6N5E - chains A and D of the 3 polymer chains in the assembly; structure by X-ray diffraction, 3.00 A resolution.

[Chain A]
Molecule: Hemagglutinin
Organism: Influenza A virus
Reference sequence: P03437 (HEMA_I68A0); residues 37-318 here correspond to UniProt positions 53-334 (UniProt number = residue number + 16)
Sequence (282 residues; row label = number of the first residue in the row):
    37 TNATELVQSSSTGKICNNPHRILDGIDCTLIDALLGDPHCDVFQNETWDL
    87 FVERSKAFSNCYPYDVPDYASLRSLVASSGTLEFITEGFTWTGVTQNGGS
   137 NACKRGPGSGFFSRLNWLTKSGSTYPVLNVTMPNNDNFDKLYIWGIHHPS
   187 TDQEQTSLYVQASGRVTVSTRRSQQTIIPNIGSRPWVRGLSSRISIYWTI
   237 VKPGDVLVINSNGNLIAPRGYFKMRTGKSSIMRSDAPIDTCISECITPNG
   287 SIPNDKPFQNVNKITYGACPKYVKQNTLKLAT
Disulfide bonds: Cys52-Cys277, Cys64-Cys76
Covalently attached groups: N-acetylglucosamine (NAG) linked to Asn81, Asn165
Sequence notes: conflict Asp188 (Asn204 in P03437)
Swiss-Prot annotation at these positions:
  - glycosylation (N-linked (GlcNAc...) asparagine): Asn38, Asn81, Asn165, Asn285

[Chain D]
Molecule: FL-1066 light chain
Organism: Mus musculus
Sequence (217 residues; row label = number of the first residue in the row; numbers below 1 keep their minus sign (Ala-1 is residue -1)):
    -1 ASQAVVTQESALTTSPGETVTLTCRSSTGAVTTSNYANWVQEKPDHLFTG
    49 LIGGTNNRAPGVPARFSGSLIGDKAALTITGAQTEDEAIYFCALWFSNHW
    99 VFGGGTKLTVLGQPKGAPSVTLFPPSSEELQANKATLVCLISDFYPGAVT
   149 VAWKADSSPVKAGVETTTPSKQSNNKYAASSYLSLTPEQWKSHRSYSCQV
   199 THEGSTVEKTVAPTECS
Not modelled in the structure: -1 to 0, 212-215
Disulfide bonds: Cys22-Cys90, Cys137-Cys196

[Interface between chain A and chain D]
Pairs across the interface - 7 pairs, chain A then chain D:
  Ser219(A) - Trp93(D)  hydrogen bond (backbone-side chain)
  Ser219(A) - Ser95(D)  hydrogen bond
  Arg220(A) - Tyr34(D)
  Arg220(A) - Trp93(D)
  Pro221(A) - Tyr34(D)
  Pro221(A) - Trp93(D)
  Trp222(A) - Trp93(D)
Interface residues without a listed pair, chain D (4 interface residues in all): Trp98
The authors on this interface:
  - epitope / paratope residues, chain A: Pro221(A), Trp222(A)

[Summary]
The chain A/chain D interface involves 4 residues from each chain, with 2 hydrogen bonds. Among the polar
pairs are Ser219(A)-Trp93(D) and Ser219(A)-Ser95(D). Covalently linked N-acetylglucosamine: at Asn81(A) and
Asn165(A). The paper reports epitope/paratope residues Pro221(A) and Trp222(A).
Chain A is Hemagglutinin (Influenza A virus) and chain D is FL-1066 light chain (Mus musculus); the structure,
Broadly protective antibodies directed to a subdominant influenza hemagglutinin epitope, was determined by
X-ray diffraction (same publication as 6N5D).
